Entry 9BZ9 (electron microscopy, 4.64 A resolution (low resolution: residue-level contacts below are approximate; hydrogen-bond / salt-bridge calls are withheld)); this record covers chains A and C of the 4 polymer chains in the assembly.

Chain A:
Name: Ribonucleoside-diphosphate reductase subunit alpha
Organism: Bacillus subtilis
Notes: EC 1.17.4.1
UniProtKB: P50620 (RIR1_BACSU); residue numbers follow UniProt; this construct covers 1-700
Chain sequence (700 residues; numbered 1 to 700; the number before each row is that of its first residue):
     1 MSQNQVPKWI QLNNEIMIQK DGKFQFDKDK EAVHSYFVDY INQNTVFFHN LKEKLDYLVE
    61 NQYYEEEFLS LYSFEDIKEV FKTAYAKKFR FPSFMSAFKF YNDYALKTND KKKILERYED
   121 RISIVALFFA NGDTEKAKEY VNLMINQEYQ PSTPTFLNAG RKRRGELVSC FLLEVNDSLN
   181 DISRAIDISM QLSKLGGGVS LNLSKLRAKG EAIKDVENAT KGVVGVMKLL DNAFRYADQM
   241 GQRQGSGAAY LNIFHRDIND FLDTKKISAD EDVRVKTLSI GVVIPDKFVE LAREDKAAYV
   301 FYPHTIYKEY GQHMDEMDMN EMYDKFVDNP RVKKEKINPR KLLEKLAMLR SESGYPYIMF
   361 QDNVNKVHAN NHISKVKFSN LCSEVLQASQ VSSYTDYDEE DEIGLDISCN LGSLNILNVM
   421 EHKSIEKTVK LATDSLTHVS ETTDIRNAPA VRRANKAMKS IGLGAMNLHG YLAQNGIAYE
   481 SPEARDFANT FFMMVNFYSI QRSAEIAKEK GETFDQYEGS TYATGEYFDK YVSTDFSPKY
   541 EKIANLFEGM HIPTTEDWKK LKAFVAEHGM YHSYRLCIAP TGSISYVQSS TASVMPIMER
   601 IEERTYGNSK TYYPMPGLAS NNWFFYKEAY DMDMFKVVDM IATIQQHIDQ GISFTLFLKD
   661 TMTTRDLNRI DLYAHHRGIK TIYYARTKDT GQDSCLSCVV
Disordered / not traced: 1-5, 689-700
Residues lining bound ligands:
  - ATP (adenosine-5'-triphosphate): Val33, His34, Phe37, Asn42, Phe89, Arg90, Phe91, Arg117
  - GDP (guanosine-5'-diphosphate): Val46, Phe47, Phe48, His49, Asn50, Leu51, Lys54, Lys78, Phe81, Lys82, Tyr85, Asp120
  - dTTP (TTP), molecule 1: Asp177, Ser178, Leu179, Ile182, Leu206, Arg207, Ala212, Ile213, Lys214, Ala219, Thr220, Lys221, His304
  - dTTP (TTP), molecule 2: Lys194, Tyr236, Ala237, Asp238, Met240
Curated features (UniProtKB/Swiss-Prot):
  - active site: Asn380 (Proton acceptor), Cys382 (Cysteine radical intermediate), Glu384 (Proton acceptor)
  - binding site (substrate): Thr153, Ser169, Cys170, Gly198, Asn380 to Glu384, Pro580 to Ile584
  - site: Cys170 (Important for hydrogen atom transfer), Asp177 (Allosteric effector binding), Arg207 (Allosteric effector binding), Cys409 (Important for hydrogen atom transfer), Tyr683 (Important for electron transfer), Tyr684 (Important for electron transfer), Cys695 (Interacts with thioredoxin/glutaredoxin), Cys698 (Interacts with thioredoxin/glutaredoxin)
  - mutagenesis: His255 (H255Y: In ts-A 73; temperature-sensitive lethal mutation)
What the authors report for this chain:
  - catalytic residues: Cys382, Tyr684 (citing earlier work)

Chain C:
Name: Ribonucleoside-diphosphate reductase subunit beta
Organism: Bacillus subtilis
Notes: EC 1.17.4.1
UniProtKB: P50621 (RIR2_BACSU); numbering as in UniProt (aligned over 1-329)
Chain sequence (350 residues; row label = number of the first residue in the row; numbers below 1 keep their minus sign (Met-20 is residue -20)):
   -20 MGSSHHHHHH SSGLVPRGSH MMTKIYDAAN WSKHEDDFTQ MFYNQNVKQF WLPEEIALNG
    40 DLLTWKYLGK NEQDTYMKVL AGLTLLDTEQ GNTGMPIVAE HVDGHQRKAV LNFMAMMENA
   100 VHAKSYSNIF MTLAPTETIN EVFEWVKQNK YLQKKAQMIV GLYKAIQKDD EISLFKAMVA
   160 SVYLESFLFY SGFYYPLYFY GQGKLMQSGE IINLILRDEA IHGVYVGLLA QEIYNKQTEE
   220 KKAELREFAI DLLNQLYENE LEYTEDLYDQ VGLSHDVKKF IRYNANKALM NLGFDPYFEE
   280 EDINPIVLNG LNTKTKSHDF FSMKGNGYKK ATVEPLKDDD FYFEDEKEQI
Disordered / not traced: -20 to 15, 291-308, 323-329
Sequence notes: initiating methionine (-20); expression tag (-19 to 0)
Metal / ion sites: Mn2+ site 1: Asp66, Glu97, His101, Glu198; Mn2+ site 2: Glu97, Glu164, Glu198, His201
Curated features (UniProtKB/Swiss-Prot):
  - active site: Tyr105
  - binding site (Fe cation): Asp66, Glu97, His101, Glu164, Glu198, His201

Interface between chain A and chain C:
Contacting residue pairs (36):
  Ala292(A) - Phe320(C)
  Arg293(A) - Phe320(C)
  Arg293(A) - Tyr321(C)
  Arg340(A) - Leu315(C)
  Arg340(A) - Lys316(C)
  Arg340(A) - Asp317(C)
  Arg340(A) - Phe320(C)
  Leu343(A) - Leu315(C)
  Leu343(A) - Phe320(C)
  Glu344(A) - Pro314(C)
  Glu344(A) - Leu315(C)
  Ser351(A) - Ala310(C)
  Glu352(A) - Lys309(C)
  Gly607(A) - Tyr179(C)
  Gly607(A) - Gly180(C)
  Asn608(A) - Gly180(C)
  Asn608(A) - Asn288(C)
  Ser609(A) - Asn288(C)
  Thr663(A) - Thr311(C)
  Thr663(A) - Glu313(C)
  Thr664(A) - Thr311(C)
  Thr664(A) - Val312(C)
  Thr664(A) - Glu313(C)
  Arg665(A) - Glu313(C)
  Arg665(A) - Pro314(C)
  Arg665(A) - Lys316(C)
  Arg665(A) - Asp319(C)
  Asn668(A) - Leu315(C)
  Arg669(A) - Asp318(C)
  Arg669(A) - Asp319(C)
  Arg669(A) - Phe322(C)
  Leu672(A) - Asp319(C)
  Leu672(A) - Phe320(C)
  Leu672(A) - Phe322(C)
  Tyr673(A) - Phe322(C)
  His676(A) - Phe322(C)
Other interface residues (no listed pair), chain A (23 interface residues in all): Val289, Lys610, Phe635, Thr661, Met662
Other interface residues (no listed pair), chain C (18 interface residues in all): Leu290

Summary:
Chain A and chain C form an interface of 23 and 18 residues respectively. Chain A binds ATP, GDP and dTTP.
From UniProt: 3 active-site residues, 14 substrate-binding residues and one mutagenesis site on chain A;
active-site residue Tyr105(C) on chain C. The paper reports catalytic residues Cys382(A) and Tyr684(A).
Here chain A is Ribonucleoside-diphosphate reductase subunit alpha and chain C is Ribonucleoside-diphosphate
reductase subunit beta, both from Bacillus subtilis. Entry 9BZ9 (Class 15 model for combined refinement of
Bacillus subtilis ribonucleotide reductase complex) was determined by electron microscopy together with 9BW3,
9BWX, 9BX2, 9BX3, 9BX6, 9BX8 and 39 further entries from the same study.
